Entry 5EI1 (X-ray diffraction, 2.40 A resolution); this record covers chains A and B of the 4 polymer chains in the assembly.

[Chain A (and B)]
Protein: Estrogen receptor
Source organism: Homo sapiens
Notes: fragment: ligand-binding domain; chain B of this document is another copy of the same molecule, construct and numbering; everything in this record applies to it too
UniProt: P03372 (ESR1_HUMAN); residue numbers follow UniProt; this construct covers 298-554
Sequence (257 residues; numbered 298 to 554; the number before each row is that of its first residue):
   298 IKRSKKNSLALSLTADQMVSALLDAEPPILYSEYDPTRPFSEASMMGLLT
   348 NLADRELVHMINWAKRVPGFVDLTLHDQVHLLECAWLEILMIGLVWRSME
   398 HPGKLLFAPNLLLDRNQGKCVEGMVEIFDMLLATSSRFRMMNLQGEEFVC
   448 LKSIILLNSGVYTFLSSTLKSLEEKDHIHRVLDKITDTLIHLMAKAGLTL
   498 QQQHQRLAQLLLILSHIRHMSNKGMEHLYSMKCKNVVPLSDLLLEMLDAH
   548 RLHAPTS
Unresolved in the structure: 298-305, 333-334, 462-470, 549-554 (chain B: 298-305, 336-337, 460-468, 550-554)
Sequence notes: engineered mutation Ser537 (Tyr in P03372)
Ligand contacts: 5OR (2-(4-hydroxyphenyl)-3-iodanyl-imidazo[1,2-a]pyridin-6-ol): Met343, Leu346, Thr347, Leu349, Ala350, Glu353, Leu384, Leu387, Met388, Leu391, Arg394, Phe404, Met421, Ile424, Gly521, His524, Leu525, Met528

[How chain A and chain B interact]
Residue-residue contacts (54; chain A residue first):
  Ala430(A) with Tyr459(B)
  Arg434(A) with Tyr459(B); His476(B)
  Ile451(A) with Leu509(B), hydrophobic
  Asn455(A) with Leu509(B), hydrogen bond (side chain-backbone); His513(B), hydrogen bond
  Ser456(A) with His513(B), hydrogen bond (backbone-side chain)
  Tyr459(A) with Ala430(B); Arg434(B); Ile510(B); His513(B)
  His476(A) with Arg434(B)
  Asp480(A) with Gln502(B); Gln506(B), hydrogen bond
  Thr483(A) with His501(B); Ala505(B)
  Asp484(A) with Gln498(B), hydrogen bond; His501(B), salt bridge; Gln502(B), hydrogen bond
  Ile487(A) with His501(B)
  Gln498(A) with Asp484(B), hydrogen bond
  His501(A) with Thr483(B); Asp484(B), salt bridge; Ile487(B); His501(B); Leu504(B)
  Gln502(A) with Asp480(B); Asp484(B), hydrogen bond
  Leu504(A) with His501(B)
  Ala505(A) with Thr483(B); Leu508(B), hydrophobic
  Gln506(A) with Asp480(B), hydrogen bond
  Leu508(A) with Ala505(B), hydrophobic
  Leu509(A) with Ile451(B), hydrophobic; Asn455(B), hydrogen bond (backbone-side chain); Leu511(B), hydrophobic
  Ile510(A) with Tyr459(B)
  Ser512(A) with Leu511(B); Arg515(B), hydrogen bond
  His513(A) with Asn455(B), hydrogen bond (side chain-backbone); Ser456(B); Gly457(B); Tyr459(B); Arg515(B), hydrogen bond
  Arg515(A) with Ser512(B), hydrogen bond; His513(B), hydrogen bond; His516(B), hydrogen bond
  His516(A) with Arg515(B), hydrogen bond; Asn519(B), hydrogen bond
  Asn519(A) with His516(B), hydrogen bond; Asn519(B), hydrogen bond
  Lys520(A) with His547(B)
  Glu523(A) with Glu523(B)
  Arg548(A) with Lys520(B)
Also at the interface, not in a pair above, chain A (35 interface residues in all): Gly457, Val458, Thr460, Lys472, Leu479, Leu497, Leu511
Also at the interface, not in a pair above, chain B (34 interface residues in all): Glu385, Met437, Leu479, Leu497

[Summary]
35 residues of chain A and 34 residues of chain B are in contact, with 20 hydrogen bonds and 2 salt bridges.
Among the polar pairs are Asp484(A)-His501(B), Asn455(A)-Leu509(B) and Asn455(A)-His513(B). Bound to chain A:
compound 5OR.
Both chains are Estrogen receptor (Homo sapiens). Entry 5EI1 (Crystal Structure of the ER-alpha Ligand-binding
Domain (Y537S) in Complex with the imidazopyridine derivative
2-(4-hydroxyphenyl)-3-iodanyl-imidazo[1,2-a]pyridin-6-ol) was determined by X-ray diffraction (same
publication as 4ZN7, 4ZNH, 4ZNS, 4ZNT, 4ZNU, 4ZNV and 50 further entries).
